PDB entry 8I5C | X-ray diffraction, 3.34 A resolution | chains A and D of the 5 polymer chains in the assembly

# Chain A
Molecule: MHC class I antigen (Fragment)
Organism: Homo sapiens
Reference sequence: U5YJJ6 (U5YJJ6_HUMAN); residues 1-274 here correspond to UniProt positions 25-298 (UniProt number = residue number + 24)
Sequence (274 residues; numbered 1 to 274; the number before each row is that of its first residue):
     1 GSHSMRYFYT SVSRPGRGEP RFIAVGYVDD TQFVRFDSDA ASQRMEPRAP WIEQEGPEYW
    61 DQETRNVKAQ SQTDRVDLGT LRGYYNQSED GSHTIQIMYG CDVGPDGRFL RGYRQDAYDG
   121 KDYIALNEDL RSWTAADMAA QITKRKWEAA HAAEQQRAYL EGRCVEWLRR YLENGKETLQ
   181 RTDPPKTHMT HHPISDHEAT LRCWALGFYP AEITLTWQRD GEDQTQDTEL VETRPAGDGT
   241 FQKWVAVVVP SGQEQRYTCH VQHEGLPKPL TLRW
Sequence notes: engineered mutation Val245 (Ala269 in U5YJJ6), Gln253 (Glu277 in U5YJJ6)
Disulfides: Cys101-Cys164, Cys203-Cys259

# Chain D
Molecule: TCR alpha chain
Organism: Mus musculus
Sequence (199 residues; each row starts with the number of its first residue):
     1 QQKVQQSPES LIVPEGGMAS LNCTSSDRNV DYFWWYRQHS GKSPKMLMSI FSNGEKEEGR
    61 FTVHLNKASL HTSLHIRDSQ PSDSALYLCA ARDSNYQLIW GSGTKLIIKP DIQNPDPAVY
   121 QLRDSKSSDK SVCLFTDFDS QTNVSQSKDS DVYITDKCVL DMRSMDFKSN SAVAWSNKSD
   181 FACANAFNNS IIPEDTFFP
Disordered / not traced: 1
Disulfides: Cys23-Cys89, Cys133-Cys183

# Chain A / chain D interface
Contacting residue pairs (17):
  Gln62(A) with Ser94(D); Asn95(D)
  Arg65(A) with Asn95(D), hydrogen bond
  Asn66(A) with Ser94(D); Asn95(D)
  Glu154(A) with Phe51(D)
  Gln155(A) with Tyr32(D), hydrogen bond; Arg92(D)
  Arg157(A) with Phe51(D)
  Ala158(A) with Tyr32(D), hydrophobic; Phe51(D), hydrophobic
  Tyr159(A) with Tyr96(D)
  Arg163(A) with Asn29(D); Asp31(D), salt bridge; Asp93(D), hydrogen bond (side chain-backbone); Ser94(D); Tyr96(D), hydrogen bond
Other interface residues (no listed pair), chain D (10 interface residues in all): Trp34

# In short
9 residues of chain A and 10 residues of chain D are in contact, with 4 hydrogen bonds and 1 salt bridge.
Polar pairs include Arg163(A)-Asp31(D), Arg65(A)-Asn95(D) and Gln155(A)-Tyr32(D).
Chain A is MHC class I antigen (Fragment) (Homo sapiens) and chain D is TCR alpha chain (Mus musculus); the
structure, Crystal structure of a TCR in complex with HLA-A*11:01 bound to KRAS peptide (VVGAVGVGK), was
determined by X-ray diffraction.
